Entry 7ZRC (electron microscopy, 3.50 A resolution); this record covers chains B and A of the 9 polymer chains in the assembly.

Chain B (and A):
Protein: Spike glycoprotein, Fibritin
From: Severe acute respiratory syndrome coronavirus 2
Notes: chain A of this document is another copy of the same molecule, construct and numbering; everything in this record applies to it too
Reference sequence: chimeric construct of P0DTC2, P10104: residues 1-1205 from P0DTC2 (SPIKE_SARS2) positions 1-1205 (same numbers); residues 1208-1234 from P10104 positions 458-484 (UniProt number = residue number - 750)
Chain sequence (1285 residues; row label = number of the first residue in the row):
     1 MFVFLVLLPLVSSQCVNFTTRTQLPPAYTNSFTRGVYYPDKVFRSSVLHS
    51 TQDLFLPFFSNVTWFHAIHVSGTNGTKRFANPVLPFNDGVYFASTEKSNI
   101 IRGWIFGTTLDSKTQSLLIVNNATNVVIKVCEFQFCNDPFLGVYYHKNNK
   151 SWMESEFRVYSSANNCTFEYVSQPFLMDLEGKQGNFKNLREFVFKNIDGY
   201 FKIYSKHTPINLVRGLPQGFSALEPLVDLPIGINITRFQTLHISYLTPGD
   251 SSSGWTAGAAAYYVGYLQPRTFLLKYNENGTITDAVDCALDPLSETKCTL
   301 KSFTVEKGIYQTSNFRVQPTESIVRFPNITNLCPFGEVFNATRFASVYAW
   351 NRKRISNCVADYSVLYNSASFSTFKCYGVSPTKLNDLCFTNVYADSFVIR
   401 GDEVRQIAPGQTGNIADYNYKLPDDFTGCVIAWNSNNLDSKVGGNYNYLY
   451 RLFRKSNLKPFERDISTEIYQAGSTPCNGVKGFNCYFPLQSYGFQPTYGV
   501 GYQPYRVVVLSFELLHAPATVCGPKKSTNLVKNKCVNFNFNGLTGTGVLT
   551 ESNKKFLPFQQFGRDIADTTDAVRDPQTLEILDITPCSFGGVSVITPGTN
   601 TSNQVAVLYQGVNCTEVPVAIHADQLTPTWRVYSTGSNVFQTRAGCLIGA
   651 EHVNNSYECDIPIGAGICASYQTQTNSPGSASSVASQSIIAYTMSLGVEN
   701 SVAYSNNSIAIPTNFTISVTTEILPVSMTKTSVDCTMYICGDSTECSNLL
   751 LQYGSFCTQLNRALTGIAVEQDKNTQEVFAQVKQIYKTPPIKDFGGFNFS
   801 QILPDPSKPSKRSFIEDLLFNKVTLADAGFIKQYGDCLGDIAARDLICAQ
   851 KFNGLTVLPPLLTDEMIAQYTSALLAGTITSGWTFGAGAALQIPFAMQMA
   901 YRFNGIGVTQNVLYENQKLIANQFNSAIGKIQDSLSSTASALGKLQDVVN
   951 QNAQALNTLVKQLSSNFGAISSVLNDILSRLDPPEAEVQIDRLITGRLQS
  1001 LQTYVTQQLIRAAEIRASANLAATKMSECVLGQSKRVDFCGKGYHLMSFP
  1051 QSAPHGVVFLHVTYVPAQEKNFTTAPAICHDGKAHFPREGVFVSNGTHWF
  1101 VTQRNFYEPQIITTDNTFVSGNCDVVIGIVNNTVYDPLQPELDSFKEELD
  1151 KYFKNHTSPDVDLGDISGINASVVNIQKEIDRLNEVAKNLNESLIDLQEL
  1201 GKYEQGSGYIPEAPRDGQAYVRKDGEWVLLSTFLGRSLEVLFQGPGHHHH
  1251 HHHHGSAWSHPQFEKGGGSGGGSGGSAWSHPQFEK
Disordered / not traced: 1-12, 73-74, 180-185, 187, 250-256, 620-637, 674-685, 825-851, 1145-1285 (chain A: 1-12, 73-74, 177-185, 250-256, 618-636, 674-685, 825-851, 1145-1285)
Construct notes: variant Phe-18 (Leu in P0DTC2), Ala-80 (Asp in P0DTC2), Gly-215 (Asp in P0DTC2), Asn-414 (Lys417 in P0DTC2), Lys-481 (Glu484 in P0DTC2), Tyr-498 (Asn501 in P0DTC2), Gly-611 (Asp614 in P0DTC2), Val-698 (Ala701 in P0DTC2); engineered mutation Ile-243 (Arg246 in P0DTC2), Gly-679 (Arg682 in P0DTC2), Ser-680 (Arg683 in P0DTC2), Ser-682 (Arg685 in P0DTC2), Pro-983 (Lys986 in P0DTC2), Pro-984 (Val987 in P0DTC2), Leu-1229 (Phe479 in P10104); linker (1206-1207); expression tag (1235-1285)
Disulfide bonds: Cys-15/Cys-136, Cys-131/Cys-166, Cys-288/Cys-298, Cys-333/Cys-358, Cys-376/Cys-429, Cys-388/Cys-522, Cys-477/Cys-485, Cys-535/Cys-587, Cys-614/Cys-646, Cys-659/Cys-668, Cys-735/Cys-757, Cys-740/Cys-746, Cys-1029/Cys-1040, Cys-1079/Cys-1123
Glycans and other covalent adducts: N-acetylglucosamine (NAG) linked to Asn-61, Asn-165, Asn-279, Asn-328, Asn-340, Asn-613, Asn-654, Asn-706, Asn-714, Asn-798, Asn-1071, Asn-1095, Asn-1131
Swiss-Prot annotation at these positions:
  - glycosylation (N-linked (GlcNAc...) asparagine): Asn-17 (complex), Asn-61 (hybrid), Asn-74 (complex), Asn-122 (hybrid), Asn-149 (complex), Asn-165 (complex), Asn-234 (high mannose), Asn-331 (complex), Asn-603 (hybrid)

Interface between chain B and chain A:
Residue-residue contacts (163):
  Lys-41(B) / Phe-559(A)
  Lys-41(B) / Gln-560(A)
  Lys-41(B) / Gln-561(A)  hydrogen bond (backbone-backbone)
  Val-42(B) / Gln-560(A)
  Val-42(B) / Phe-562(A)
  Val-42(B) / Arg-564(A)
  Phe-43(B) / Lys-555(A)
  Phe-43(B) / Phe-556(A)  hydrophobic
  Phe-43(B) / Gln-560(A)
  Phe-43(B) / Phe-562(A)  hydrogen bond (backbone-backbone)
  Phe-43(B) / Gly-563(A)
  Phe-43(B) / Arg-564(A)  hydrogen bond (backbone-backbone)
  Arg-44(B) / Arg-564(A)
  Arg-44(B) / Asp-568(A)  salt bridge
  Val-47(B) / Ile-566(A)  hydrophobic
  Tyr-200(B) / Arg-354(A)  hydrogen bond
  Tyr-200(B) / Asn-391(A)  hydrogen bond
  Tyr-200(B) / Tyr-393(A)  hydrogen bond
  Tyr-200(B) / Glu-513(A)  hydrogen bond
  Pro-225(B) / Phe-559(A)
  Leu-226(B) / Phe-559(A)
  Pro-230(B) / Arg-354(A)
  Asn-279(B) / Lys-555(A)
  Tyr-366(B) / Phe-483(A)
  Tyr-366(B) / Asn-484(A)  hydrogen bond
  Tyr-366(B) / Tyr-486(A)  hydrogen bond
  Asn-367(B) / Asn-484(A)  hydrogen bond
  Phe-371(B) / Phe-483(A)
  Asp-734(B) / Asn-314(A)
  Met-737(B) / Phe-589(A)  hydrophobic
  Asp-742(B) / Arg-316(A)
  Gln-752(B) / Ser-965(A)
  Gln-752(B) / Asn-966(A)
  Gln-752(B) / Phe-967(A)  hydrogen bond (backbone-backbone)
  Gln-752(B) / Gly-968(A)
  Tyr-753(B) / Gln-962(A)
  Tyr-753(B) / Phe-967(A)
  Gly-754(B) / Gln-962(A)
  Gly-754(B) / Ser-965(A)
  Ser-755(B) / Thr-958(A)
  Ser-755(B) / Gln-962(A)  hydrogen bond
  Phe-756(B) / Gln-962(A)
  Phe-756(B) / Phe-967(A)  hydrophobic
  Gln-759(B) / Thr-1003(A)
  Gln-759(B) / Gln-1007(A)
  Arg-762(B) / Gln-954(A)
  Arg-762(B) / Thr-958(A)
  Thr-765(B) / Gln-311(A)
  Lys-783(B) / Gly-697(A)
  Lys-783(B) / Lys-1042(A)
  Gln-784(B) / Val-698(A)
  Gln-784(B) / Asn-700(A)  hydrogen bond
  Ile-785(B) / Leu-696(A)
  Ile-785(B) / Val-698(A)  hydrogen bond (backbone-backbone)
  Ile-785(B) / Glu-699(A)
  Ile-785(B) / Asn-700(A)  hydrogen bond (backbone-backbone)
  Tyr-786(B) / Asn-700(A)
  Tyr-786(B) / Val-702(A)  hydrophobic
  Lys-787(B) / Glu-699(A)  salt bridge
  Lys-787(B) / Asn-700(A)
  Lys-787(B) / Ser-701(A)
  Lys-787(B) / Val-702(A)
  Pro-789(B) / Tyr-704(A)  hydrophobic
  Asp-793(B) / Tyr-704(A)  hydrogen bond (backbone-side chain)
  Phe-794(B) / Tyr-704(A)
  Phe-852(B) / Phe-589(A)
  Pro-859(B) / Ala-644(A)  hydrophobic
  Pro-860(B) / Ala-665(A)  hydrogen bond (backbone-backbone)
  Leu-861(B) / Pro-662(A)  hydrophobic
  Leu-861(B) / Gly-664(A)
  Leu-861(B) / Ala-665(A)
  Leu-861(B) / Gly-666(A)  hydrogen bond (backbone-backbone)
  Leu-861(B) / Cys-668(A)  hydrophobic
  Leu-861(B) / Met-694(A)  hydrophobic
  Leu-862(B) / Met-694(A)  hydrophobic
  Leu-862(B) / Leu-696(A)  hydrophobic
  Thr-863(B) / Ala-665(A)
  Met-866(B) / Gly-666(A)
  Met-866(B) / Thr-693(A)
  Met-866(B) / Met-694(A)
  Met-866(B) / Leu-696(A)
  Gln-869(B) / Leu-696(A)
  Tyr-870(B) / Leu-696(A)
  Thr-880(B) / Val-702(A)
  Thr-880(B) / Tyr-704(A)
  Trp-883(B) / Tyr-1044(A)
  Gly-886(B) / Asp-1038(A)
  Gly-886(B) / Lys-1042(A)
  Ala-887(B) / Lys-1042(A)
  Ala-887(B) / Gly-1043(A)
  Ala-887(B) / Tyr-1044(A)
  Ala-889(B) / Glu-1069(A)
  Leu-891(B) / Ala-710(A)
  Leu-891(B) / Pro-712(A)
  Leu-891(B) / Glu-1069(A)
  Gln-892(B) / Val-702(A)
  Gln-892(B) / Ala-703(A)
  Gln-892(B) / Ser-708(A)
  Gln-892(B) / Ile-709(A)
  Gln-892(B) / Ala-710(A)  hydrogen bond (backbone-backbone)
  Gln-892(B) / Asn-1071(A)  hydrogen bond
  Ile-893(B) / Tyr-704(A)
  Ile-893(B) / Ile-709(A)  hydrophobic
  Pro-894(B) / Tyr-704(A)  hydrophobic
  Pro-894(B) / Ser-705(A)
  Pro-894(B) / Asn-706(A)
  Pro-894(B) / Asn-707(A)
  Pro-894(B) / Ser-708(A)
  Pro-894(B) / Thr-1074(A)
  Phe-895(B) / Tyr-704(A)  hydrogen bond (backbone-side chain)
  Met-897(B) / Thr-1074(A)  hydrogen bond
  Met-897(B) / Val-1091(A)  hydrophobic
  Tyr-901(B) / Ile-709(A)
  Tyr-901(B) / Val-1091(A)
  Tyr-901(B) / Arg-1104(A)
  Asn-904(B) / Arg-1104(A)
  Gln-910(B) / Phe-1086(A)
  Gln-910(B) / Pro-1087(A)
  Gln-910(B) / Arg-1104(A)
  Asn-911(B) / Phe-1086(A)
  Asn-911(B) / Phe-1118(A)
  Asn-911(B) / Ser-1120(A)  hydrogen bond
  Tyr-914(B) / Pro-1076(A)  hydrophobic
  Tyr-914(B) / Phe-1086(A)  hydrophobic
  Tyr-914(B) / Val-1125(A)
  Glu-915(B) / Ser-1120(A)  hydrogen bond
  Glu-915(B) / Val-1125(A)
  Gln-917(B) / Ile-1127(A)
  Val-960(B) / Ala-567(A)  hydrophobic
  Lys-961(B) / Ile-566(A)
  Ile-970(B) / Gly-378(A)
  Asn-975(B) / Thr-544(A)
  Asn-975(B) / Gly-545(A)
  Ser-979(B) / Lys-383(A)
  Ser-979(B) / Leu-387(A)
  Arg-980(B) / Gly-378(A)
  Arg-980(B) / Val-379(A)
  Arg-980(B) / Ser-380(A)  hydrogen bond (backbone-backbone)
  Arg-980(B) / Lys-383(A)
  Arg-980(B) / Leu-387(A)
  Arg-980(B) / Leu-514(A)
  Leu-981(B) / Gly-378(A)
  Leu-981(B) / Val-379(A)
  Leu-981(B) / Ser-380(A)
  Leu-981(B) / Lys-383(A)
  Asp-982(B) / Ser-380(A)  hydrogen bond (backbone-side chain)
  Asp-982(B) / Thr-382(A)  hydrogen bond
  Asp-982(B) / Lys-383(A)
  Glu-985(B) / Ser-380(A)  hydrogen bond
  Gln-1002(B) / Gln-999(A)  hydrogen bond
  Gln-1002(B) / Thr-1003(A)
  Thr-1006(B) / Thr-1006(A)
  Leu-1009(B) / Ile-1010(A)  hydrophobic
  Arg-1016(B) / Glu-1014(A)
  Ser-1027(B) / Val-1037(A)
  Glu-1028(B) / Arg-1036(A)  salt bridge
  Glu-1028(B) / Val-1037(A)
  Leu-1031(B) / Val-1037(A)
  Leu-1031(B) / Asp-1038(A)
  Gly-1032(B) / Val-1037(A)
  Arg-1036(B) / Arg-1036(A)
  Glu-1108(B) / Ser-1120(A)
  Leu-1138(B) / Leu-1138(A)  hydrophobic
Also at the interface, not in a pair above, chain B (102 interface residues in all): Tyr-38, Ser-46, Asp-198, Glu-224, Val-227, Ala-369, Thr-382, Gln-781, Gly-854, Leu-858, Ile-879, Thr-884, Gly-888, Ala-890, Thr-909, Lys-918, Ser-964, Asp-976, Leu-978, Ile-1010, Thr-1024, Glu-1141, Leu-1142
Also at the interface, not in a pair above, chain A (106 interface residues in all): Thr-427, Ala-472, Ser-474, Pro-518, Lys-554, Leu-557, Gln-610, Arg-643, Cys-659, Ile-663, Ile-667, Gly-996, Ser-1000, Val-1065, Ala-1075, Gly-1090, Gly-1121, Val-1126, Leu-1142

Overview:
The interface between chain B and chain A involves 102 residues on one side and 106 on the other, with 29
hydrogen bonds and 3 salt bridges. Polar pairs include Arg-44(B)/Asp-568(A), Lys-787(B)/Glu-699(A) and
Glu-1028(B)/Arg-1036(A).
Chain B and chain A are both Spike glycoprotein, Fibritin (Severe acute respiratory syndrome coronavirus 2);
the structure, Omi-38 fab in complex with sars-cov-2 beta spike, was determined by electron microscopy,
deposited together with 7ZF6, 7ZF7, 7ZFD, 7ZFF, 7ZR7 and 7ZR8.
